PDB entry 7K9H | electron microscopy, 3.20 A resolution | chains A and B of the 7 polymer chains in the assembly

Chain A (and B):
Molecule: Spike glycoprotein
From: Severe acute respiratory syndrome coronavirus 2
Notes: chain B of this document is another copy of the same molecule, construct and numbering; everything in this record applies to it too
UniProt: P0DTC2 (SPIKE_SARS2); residue numbers follow UniProt; this construct covers 1-676, 680-1213
Sequence (1256 residues; numbered 1 to 1259; 3 numbers in that range are skipped by the numbering (no residue carries them; nothing is unmodelled there); the number before each row is that of its first residue):
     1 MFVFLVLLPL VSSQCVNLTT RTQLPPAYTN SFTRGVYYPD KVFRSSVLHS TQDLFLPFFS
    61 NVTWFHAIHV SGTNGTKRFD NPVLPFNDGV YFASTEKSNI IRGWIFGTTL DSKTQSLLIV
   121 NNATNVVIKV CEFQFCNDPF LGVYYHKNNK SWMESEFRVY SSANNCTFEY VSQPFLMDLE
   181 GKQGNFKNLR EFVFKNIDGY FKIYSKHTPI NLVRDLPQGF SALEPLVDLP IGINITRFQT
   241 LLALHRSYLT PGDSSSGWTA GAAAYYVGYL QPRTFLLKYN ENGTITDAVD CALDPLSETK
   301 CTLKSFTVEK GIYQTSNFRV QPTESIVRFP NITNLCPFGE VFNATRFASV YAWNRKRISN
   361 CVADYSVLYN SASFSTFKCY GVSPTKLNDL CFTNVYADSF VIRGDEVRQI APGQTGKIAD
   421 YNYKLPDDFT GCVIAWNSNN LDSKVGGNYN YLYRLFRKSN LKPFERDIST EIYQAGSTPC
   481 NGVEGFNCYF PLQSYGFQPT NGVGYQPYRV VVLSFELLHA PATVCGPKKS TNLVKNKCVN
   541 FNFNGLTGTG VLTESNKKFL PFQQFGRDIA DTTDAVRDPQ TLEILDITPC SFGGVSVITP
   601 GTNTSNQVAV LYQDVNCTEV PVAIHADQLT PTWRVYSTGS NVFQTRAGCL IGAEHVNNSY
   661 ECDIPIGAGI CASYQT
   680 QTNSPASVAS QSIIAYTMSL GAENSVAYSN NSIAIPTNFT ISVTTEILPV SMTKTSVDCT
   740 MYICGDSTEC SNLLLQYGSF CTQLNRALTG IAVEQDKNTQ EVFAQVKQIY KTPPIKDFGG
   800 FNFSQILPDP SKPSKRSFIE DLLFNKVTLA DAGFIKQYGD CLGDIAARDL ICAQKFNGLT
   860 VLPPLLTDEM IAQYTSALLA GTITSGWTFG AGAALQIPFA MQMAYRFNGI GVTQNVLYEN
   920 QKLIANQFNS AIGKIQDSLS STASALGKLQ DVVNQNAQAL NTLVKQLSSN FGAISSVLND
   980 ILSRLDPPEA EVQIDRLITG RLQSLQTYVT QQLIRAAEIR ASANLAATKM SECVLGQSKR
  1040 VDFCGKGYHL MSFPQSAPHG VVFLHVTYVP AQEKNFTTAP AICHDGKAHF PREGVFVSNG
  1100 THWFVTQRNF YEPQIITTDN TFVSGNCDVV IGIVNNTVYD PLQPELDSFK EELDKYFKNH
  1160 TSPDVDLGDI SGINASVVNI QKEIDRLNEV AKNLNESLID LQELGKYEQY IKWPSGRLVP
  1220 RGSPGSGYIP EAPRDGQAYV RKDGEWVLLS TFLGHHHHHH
Disordered / not traced: 1-26, 67-80, 141-163, 173-185, 197-199, 212-214, 243-262, 455-461, 467-490, 516-521, 621-640, 680-688, 828-853, 1148-1259 (chain B: 1-26, 70-81, 144-164, 173-185, 243-262, 621-640, 680-689, 828-855, 1148-1259)
Sequence notes: engineered mutation Ala685 (Arg in P0DTC2), Pro986 (Lys in P0DTC2), Pro987 (Val in P0DTC2); expression tag (1214-1259)
Disulfides: Cys131-Cys166, Cys291-Cys301, Cys336-Cys361, Cys379-Cys432, Cys391-Cys525, Cys538-Cys590, Cys617-Cys649, Cys662-Cys671, Cys738-Cys760, Cys743-Cys749, Cys1032-Cys1043, Cys1082-Cys1126
Glycans and other covalent adducts: N-acetylglucosamine (NAG) linked to Asn61, Asn165, Asn234, Asn282, Asn331, Asn616, Asn657, Asn709, Asn717, Asn801, Asn1074, Asn1098, Asn1134; glycan linked to Asn603
Curated features (UniProtKB/Swiss-Prot):
  - region: Asn280 to Cys301 (Putative superantigen), Arg403 to Asp405 (Integrin-binding motif), Asn448 to Phe456 (Immunodominant HLA epitope recognized by the CD8+), Ser816 to Tyr837 (Fusion peptide 1), Lys835 to Phe855 (Fusion peptide 2), Asp1163 to Glu1202 (Heptad repeat 2)
  - site: Arg815, Ser816 (Cleavage)
  - glycosylation: Asn17 (N-linked (GlcNAc...) (complex) asparagine), Asn61 (N-linked (GlcNAc...) (hybrid) asparagine), Asn74 (N-linked (GlcNAc...) (complex) asparagine), Asn122 (N-linked (GlcNAc...) (hybrid) asparagine), Asn149 (N-linked (GlcNAc...) (complex) asparagine), Asn165 (N-linked (GlcNAc...) (complex) asparagine), Asn234 (N-linked (GlcNAc...) (high mannose) asparagine), Asn282 (N-linked (GlcNAc...) (complex) asparagine), Thr323 (O-linked (GalNAc) threonine), Ser325 (O-linked (HexNAc...) serine), Asn331 (N-linked (GlcNAc...) (complex) asparagine), Asn343 (N-linked (GlcNAc...) (complex) asparagine), Asn603 (N-linked (GlcNAc...) (hybrid) asparagine), Asn616 (N-linked (GlcNAc...) (complex) asparagine), Asn657 (N-linked (GlcNAc...) (complex) asparagine), Thr676 (O-linked (GlcNAc...) threonine), Asn709 (N-linked (GlcNAc...) (high mannose) asparagine), Asn717 (N-linked (GlcNAc...) (hybrid) asparagine), Asn801 (N-linked (GlcNAc...) (hybrid) asparagine), Asn1074 (N-linked (GlcNAc...) (hybrid) asparagine) and 5 more in UniProt
  - natural variant: Leu5 (L5F: In strain: Iota/B.1.526), Ser13 (S13I: In strain: Epsilon/B.1.427/B.1.429), Leu18 (L18F: In strain: Beta/B.1.351, Gamma/P.1 and 1 more), Thr19 (T19I: In strain: Omicron/BQ.1.1, Omicron/XBB.1.5 and 1 more; T19R: In strain: Delta/B.1.617.2, Omicron/BA.2 and 4 more), Thr20 (T20N: In strain: Gamma/P.1), Leu24 to Ala27 (sequence variant, change not given here; In strain: Omicron/BA.2, Omicron/BA.2.12.1 and 6 more), Pro26 (P26S: In strain: Gamma/P.1), Gln52 (Q52H: In strain: Omicron/EG.5.1), Ala67 (A67V: In strain: Eta/B.1.525, Omicron/BA.1), His69 to Val70 (deletion: In strain: Alpha/B.1.1.7, Eta/B.1.525 and 5 more), Gly75 (G75V: In strain: Lambda/C.37), Thr76 (T76I: In strain: Lambda/C.37), 79 further natural variant entries in UniProt
  - mutagenesis: His69 to Val70 (Increased incorporation of cleaved spike into virions), Asn121 (N121Q: Partial loss of biliverdin affinity), Arg190 (R190K: Partial loss of biliverdin affinity), Asn234 (N234Q: Increased resistance to neutralizing antibodies), Asn331 (N331Q: Reduced viral infectivity), Asn343 (N343Q: Reduced viral infectivity), Leu452 (L452R: Increased resistance to neutralizing antibodies. Decreases HLA binding to NF9 epitope. Increased binding affinity to human ACE2), Tyr453 (Y453F: Decreased HLA binding to NF9 epitope. Increased binding affinity to human ACE2), Ala475 (A475V: Increased resistance to neutralizing antibodies), Val483 (V483A: Increased resistance to neutralizing antibodies), Glu484 (E484D: Increased replication in human TMEM106B overexpressing cells), Phe490 (F490L: Increased resistance to neutralizing antibodies and human covalescent sera neutralization), 6 further mutagenesis entries in UniProt

How chain A and chain B interact:
Residue-residue contacts (119):
  Tyr38(A) - Phe562(B)  hydrophobic
  Lys41(A) - Phe562(B)  hydrogen bond (side chain-backbone)
  Lys41(A) - Gln563(B)
  Lys41(A) - Gln564(B)  hydrogen bond (backbone-backbone)
  Lys41(A) - Phe565(B)
  Val42(A) - Gln563(B)
  Val42(A) - Phe565(B)
  Val42(A) - Arg567(B)
  Phe43(A) - Lys558(B)
  Phe43(A) - Phe559(B)  hydrophobic
  Phe43(A) - Gln563(B)  hydrogen bond (backbone-side chain)
  Phe43(A) - Phe565(B)  hydrogen bond (backbone-backbone)
  Phe43(A) - Gly566(B)
  Phe43(A) - Arg567(B)
  Val47(A) - Ile569(B)  hydrophobic
  Glu224(A) - Phe562(B)
  Pro225(A) - Phe562(B)
  Pro230(A) - Arg357(B)  hydrogen bond (backbone-side chain)
  Ile231(A) - Arg357(B)
  Asn282(A) - Lys558(B)
  Met740(A) - Arg319(B)  hydrogen bond
  Asp745(A) - Thr549(B)
  Gln755(A) - Ser968(B)
  Gln755(A) - Phe970(B)  hydrogen bond (backbone-backbone)
  Gln755(A) - Gly971(B)
  Tyr756(A) - Gln965(B)
  Gly757(A) - Gln965(B)
  Gly757(A) - Ser968(B)
  Ser758(A) - Gln965(B)  hydrogen bond (backbone-side chain)
  Phe759(A) - Gln965(B)
  Phe759(A) - Gln1002(B)
  Gln762(A) - Thr961(B)
  Gln762(A) - Thr1006(B)
  Arg765(A) - Gln957(B)
  Arg765(A) - Thr961(B)
  Lys786(A) - Gly700(B)
  Gln787(A) - Ala701(B)
  Gln787(A) - Asn703(B)  hydrogen bond
  Ile788(A) - Ala701(B)  hydrogen bond (backbone-backbone)
  Ile788(A) - Glu702(B)
  Ile788(A) - Asn703(B)  hydrogen bond (backbone-backbone)
  Tyr789(A) - Asn703(B)
  Tyr789(A) - Val705(B)  hydrophobic
  Lys790(A) - Glu702(B)  salt bridge
  Lys790(A) - Asn703(B)  hydrogen bond (backbone-backbone)
  Lys790(A) - Ser704(B)
  Pro792(A) - Tyr707(B)  hydrophobic
  Asp796(A) - Tyr707(B)  hydrogen bond (backbone-side chain)
  Phe797(A) - Tyr707(B)
  Phe855(A) - Pro589(B)
  Gly857(A) - Phe592(B)
  Leu861(A) - Gln613(B)
  Pro862(A) - Ala647(B)  hydrophobic
  Pro863(A) - Ala668(B)  hydrogen bond (backbone-backbone)
  Leu864(A) - Pro665(B)  hydrophobic
  Leu864(A) - Ala668(B)
  Leu864(A) - Gly669(B)  hydrogen bond (backbone-backbone)
  Leu865(A) - Met697(B)  hydrophobic
  Thr866(A) - Ala668(B)
  Met869(A) - Met697(B)  hydrophobic
  Met869(A) - Leu699(B)  hydrophobic
  Gln872(A) - Leu699(B)
  Tyr873(A) - Leu699(B)  hydrophobic
  Thr883(A) - Val705(B)
  Trp886(A) - Tyr1047(B)
  Ala890(A) - Gly1046(B)
  Ala890(A) - Tyr1047(B)
  Ala892(A) - Glu1072(B)
  Leu894(A) - Ala713(B)
  Leu894(A) - Pro715(B)  hydrophobic
  Leu894(A) - Glu1072(B)
  Gln895(A) - Val705(B)
  Gln895(A) - Ala706(B)  hydrogen bond (side chain-backbone)
  Gln895(A) - Ser711(B)  hydrogen bond
  Gln895(A) - Ile712(B)
  Gln895(A) - Ala713(B)  hydrogen bond (backbone-backbone)
  Gln895(A) - Asn1074(B)
  Ile896(A) - Tyr707(B)
  Pro897(A) - Asn709(B)
  Pro897(A) - Ser711(B)
  Pro897(A) - Thr1077(B)
  Phe898(A) - Tyr707(B)  hydrogen bond (backbone-side chain)
  Met900(A) - Thr1077(B)  hydrogen bond
  Met900(A) - Val1094(B)  hydrophobic
  Tyr904(A) - Val1094(B)
  Tyr904(A) - Arg1107(B)  hydrogen bond
  Asn907(A) - Arg1107(B)
  Gln913(A) - Pro1090(B)
  Gln913(A) - Arg1107(B)
  Asn914(A) - Phe1089(B)
  Asn914(A) - Phe1121(B)
  Asn914(A) - Ser1123(B)
  Tyr917(A) - Pro1079(B)  hydrophobic
  Tyr917(A) - Phe1089(B)  hydrophobic
  Glu918(A) - Ser1123(B)  hydrogen bond
  Glu918(A) - Val1128(B)
  Val963(A) - Ala570(B)  hydrophobic
  Leu981(A) - Lys386(B)  hydrogen bond (backbone-side chain)
  Ser982(A) - Lys386(B)
  Ser982(A) - Leu390(B)
  Arg983(A) - Gly381(B)  hydrogen bond (side chain-backbone)
  Arg983(A) - Val382(B)
  Arg983(A) - Ser383(B)  hydrogen bond (backbone-backbone)
  Arg983(A) - Lys386(B)
  Arg983(A) - Leu390(B)
  Leu984(A) - Lys386(B)  hydrogen bond (backbone-side chain)
  Asp985(A) - Ser383(B)
  Asp985(A) - Lys386(B)
  Leu1012(A) - Ile1013(B)  hydrophobic
  Arg1019(A) - Glu1017(B)  salt bridge
  Thr1027(A) - Arg1039(B)
  Ser1030(A) - Val1040(B)
  Glu1031(A) - Arg1039(B)  salt bridge
  Glu1031(A) - Val1040(B)
  Leu1034(A) - Asp1041(B)
  Arg1039(A) - Arg1039(B)
  Leu1141(A) - Leu1141(B)  hydrophobic
  Glu1144(A) - Leu1145(B)
  Leu1145(A) - Leu1145(B)  hydrophobic
Also at the interface, not in a pair above, chain A (90 interface residues in all): Arg44, Gly283, Thr284, Asp737, Ala766, Gln779, Thr887, Gly889, Gly891, Ala893, Gln920, Lys921, Asn978, Asp979, Pro986, Gln1005, Thr1009, Ile1013, Gly1035, Asp1118
Also at the interface, not in a pair above, chain B (91 interface residues in all): Asn317, Leu517, His519, Thr547, Lys557, Leu560, Gly667, Ile670, Cys671, Ser708, Asn710, Asn969, Ser1003, Thr1009, Gln1010, Phe1042, Val1068, Pro1069, Arg1091, Gly1093, Gly1124, Val1129, Ile1130

Overview:
Chain A and chain B form an interface of 90 and 91 residues respectively, with 26 hydrogen bonds and 3 salt
bridges. Among the polar pairs are Lys790(A)-Glu702(B), Arg1019(A)-Glu1017(B) and Glu1031(A)-Arg1039(B).
Covalently linked N-acetylglucosamine: at Asn61(A), Asn165(A), Asn234(A), Asn282(A), Asn331(A) and Asn616(A)
and 7 more.
Chain A and chain B are both Spike glycoprotein (Severe acute respiratory syndrome coronavirus 2); the
structure, SARS-CoV-2 Spike in complex with neutralizing Fab 2B04 (one up, two down conformation), was
determined by electron microscopy, deposited together with 7K9I, 7K9J and 7K9K.
